PDB entry 6JG9 | X-ray diffraction, 2.00 A resolution | chains A and B of the 4 polymer chains in the assembly

# Chain A (and B)
Molecule: AimR transcriptional regulator
Source organism: Bacillus phage SPbeta
Notes: chain B of this document is another copy of the same molecule, construct and numbering; everything in this record applies to it too
UniProt: O64094 (AIMR_BPSPB); numbering as in UniProt (aligned over 1-386)
Sequence (395 residues; numbered 0 to 394; the number before each row is that of its first residue; numbering starts at 0):
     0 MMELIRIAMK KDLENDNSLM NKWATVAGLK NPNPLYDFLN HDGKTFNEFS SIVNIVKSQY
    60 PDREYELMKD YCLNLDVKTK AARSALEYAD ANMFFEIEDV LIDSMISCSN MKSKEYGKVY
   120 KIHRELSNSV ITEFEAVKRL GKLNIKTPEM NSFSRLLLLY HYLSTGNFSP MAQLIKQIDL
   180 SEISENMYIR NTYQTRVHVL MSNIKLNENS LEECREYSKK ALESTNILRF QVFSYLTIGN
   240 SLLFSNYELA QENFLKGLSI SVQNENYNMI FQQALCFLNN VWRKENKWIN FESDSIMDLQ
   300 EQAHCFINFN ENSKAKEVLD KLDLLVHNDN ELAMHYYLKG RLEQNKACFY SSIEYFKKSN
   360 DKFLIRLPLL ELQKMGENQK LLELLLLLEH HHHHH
Disordered / not traced: 0, 42, 391-394 (chain B: 0, 391-394)
Differences from the reference sequence: initiating methionine (0); expression tag (387-394)

# Interface between chain A and chain B
Residue-residue contacts - 34 pairs, chain A then chain B:
  A346(A) with N377(B); K379(B)
  Y349(A) with N377(B); K379(B); L380(B), hydrophobic; L383(B)
  S350(A) with K379(B)
  I352(A) with L383(B), hydrophobic
  E353(A) with K379(B), salt bridge; L383(B); L386(B)
  N377(A) with A346(B); Y349(B)
  K379(A) with A346(B); Y349(B); S350(B); E353(B), salt bridge
  L380(A) with Y349(B), hydrophobic; L380(B), hydrophobic
  L383(A) with Y349(B); I352(B), hydrophobic; E353(B); L384(B), hydrophobic
  L384(A) with L383(B), hydrophobic
  L386(A) with E353(B); H389(B)
  L387(A) with L387(B), hydrophobic; E388(B); H389(B)
  E388(A) with L387(B); E388(B), hydrogen bond (backbone-backbone); H390(B)
  H389(A) with L386(B); L387(B)
Also at the interface, not in a pair above, chain A (16 interface residues in all): K356, H390
Also at the interface, not in a pair above, chain B (16 interface residues in all): K356

# In short
Chain A and chain B each contribute 16 residues to their interface; the contacts include 1 hydrogen bond and 2
salt bridges. Among the polar pairs are E353(A)-K379(B) and E388(A)-E388(B).
Chain A and chain B are both AimR transcriptional regulator (Bacillus phage SPbeta); the structure, Crystal
structure of AimR in complex with arbitrium peptide, was determined by X-ray diffraction together with 6JG5
and 6JG8 from the same study.
